7YYZ - chains A and B of the 3 polymer chains in the assembly; structure by X-ray diffraction, 2.20 A resolution.

== Chain A ==
Molecule: Tubulin alpha-1B chain
Source organism: Bos taurus
Reference sequence: P81947 (TBA1B_BOVIN); numbering as in UniProt (aligned over 1-451)
Chain sequence (451 residues; numbered 1 to 451; the number before each row is that of its first residue):
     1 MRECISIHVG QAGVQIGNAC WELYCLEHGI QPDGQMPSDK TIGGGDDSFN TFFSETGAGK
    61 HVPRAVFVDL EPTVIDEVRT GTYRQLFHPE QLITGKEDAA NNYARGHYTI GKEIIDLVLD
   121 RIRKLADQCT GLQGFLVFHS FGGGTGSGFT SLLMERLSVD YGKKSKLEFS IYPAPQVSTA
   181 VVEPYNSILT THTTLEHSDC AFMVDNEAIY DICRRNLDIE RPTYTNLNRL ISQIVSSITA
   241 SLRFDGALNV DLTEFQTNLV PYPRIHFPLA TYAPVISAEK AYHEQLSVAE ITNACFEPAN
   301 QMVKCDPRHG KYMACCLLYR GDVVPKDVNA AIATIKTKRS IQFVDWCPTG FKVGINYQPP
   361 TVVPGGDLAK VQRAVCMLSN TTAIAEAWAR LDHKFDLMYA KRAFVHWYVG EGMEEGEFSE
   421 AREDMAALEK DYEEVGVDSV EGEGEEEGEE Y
Disordered / not traced: 438-451
Metal / ion sites: Ca2+: D39, T41, G44, E55
Small-molecule neighbours:
  - GTP (guanosine-5'-triphosphate): G10, Q11, A12, Q15, I16, D69, D98, A99, A100, N101, S140, G142, G143, G144, T145, G146, I171, V177, S178, T179, E183, N206, Y224, L227, N228, I231
  - Azo-Combretastatin A4 (trans) (VYT): T179, A180, V181

== Chain B ==
Molecule: Tubulin beta-2B chain
Source organism: Bos taurus
Reference sequence: Q6B856 (TBB2B_BOVIN); numbering as in UniProt (aligned over 1-445)
Chain sequence (445 residues; numbered 1 to 445; the number before each row is that of its first residue):
     1 MREIVHIQAG QCGNQIGAKF WEVISDEHGI DPTGSYHGDS DLQLERINVY YNEATGNKYV
    61 PRAILVDLEP GTMDSVRSGP FGQIFRPDNF VFGQSGAGNN WAKGHYTEGA ELVDSVLDVV
   121 RKESESCDCL QGFQLTHSLG GGTGSGMGTL LISKIREEYP DRIMNTFSVM PSPKVSDTVV
   181 EPYNATLSVH QLVENTDETY CIDNEALYDI CFRTLKLTTP TYGDLNHLVS ATMSGVTTCL
   241 RFPGQLNADL RKLAVNMVPF PRLHFFMPGF APLTSRGSQQ YRALTVPELT QQMFDSKNMM
   301 AACDPRHGRY LTVAAIFRGR MSMKEVDEQM LNVQNKNSSY FVEWIPNNVK TAVCDIPPRG
   361 LKMSATFIGN STAIQELFKR ISEQFTAMFR RKAFLHWYTG EGMDEMEFTE AESNMNDLVS
   421 EYQQYQDATA DEQGEFEEEE GEDEA
Disordered / not traced: 279-283, 432-445
Swiss-Prot annotation at these positions:
  - motif: M1 to I4 (MREI motif)
  - binding site (GTP): Q11, E69, S138, G142, T143, G144, N204, N226
  - binding site (Mg(2+)): E69
  - modified residue: S40 (Phosphoserine), T55 (Phosphothreonine), K58 (N6-acetyllysine), S172 (Phosphoserine), T285 (Phosphothreonine), T290 (Phosphothreonine), R318 (Omega-N-methylarginine), E438 (5-glutamyl polyglutamate)
  - cross-link (Glycyl lysine isopeptide (Lys-Gly)): K58 (interchain with G-Cter in ubiquitin), K324 (interchain with G-Cter in ubiquitin)
Small-molecule neighbours:
  - GDP (guanosine-5'-diphosphate): G10, Q11, C12, Q15, I16, D67, A97, N99, S138, G140, G141, G142, T143, G144, V169, P171, V175, S176, E181, N204, L207, Y222, L225, N226
  - Azo-Combretastatin A4 (trans) (VYT): V236, C239, L240, L246, N247, A248, D249, L250, K252, L253, N256, M257, T312, V313, A314, I316, N347, N348, V349, K350, I368

== How chain A and chain B interact ==
Contacting residue pairs - 45 pairs, chain A then chain B:
  E97(A) - M1(B)
  E97(A) - R162(B)  salt bridge
  D98(A) - D249(B)
  D98(A) - K252(B)  salt bridge
  A100(A) - R251(B)
  A100(A) - K252(B)
  N101(A) - K252(B)
  N101(A) - N256(B)
  R105(A) - R251(B)
  P175(A) - N347(B)
  S178(A) - N347(B)  hydrogen bond
  S178(A) - K350(B)  hydrogen bond (backbone-side chain)
  T179(A) - K350(B)  hydrogen bond (backbone-side chain)
  A180(A) - N256(B)
  V181(A) - N256(B)  hydrogen bond (backbone-side chain)
  V181(A) - I345(B)  hydrophobic
  V181(A) - P346(B)
  V181(A) - N347(B)
  R221(A) - M323(B)
  K394(A) - N347(B)
  L397(A) - E343(B)
  L397(A) - W344(B)
  L397(A) - P346(B)  hydrophobic
  L397(A) - A430(B)  hydrophobic
  M398(A) - W344(B)
  M398(A) - P346(B)
  K401(A) - F260(B)
  K401(A) - W344(B)
  K401(A) - T429(B)  hydrogen bond (side chain-backbone)
  K401(A) - A430(B)
  R402(A) - F260(B)
  A403(A) - P259(B)
  A403(A) - F260(B)  hydrophobic
  F404(A) - V255(B)
  F404(A) - V258(B)
  F404(A) - P259(B)  hydrogen bond (backbone-backbone)
  F404(A) - I345(B)  hydrophobic
  H406(A) - V258(B)
  H406(A) - P259(B)
  H406(A) - F260(B)
  H406(A) - P261(B)
  W407(A) - A254(B)
  W407(A) - V255(B)
  W407(A) - V258(B)  hydrogen bond (side chain-backbone)
  E411(A) - R251(B)  salt bridge
Interface residues without a listed pair, chain A (24 interface residues in all): E71, K96, V182
Interface residues without a listed pair, chain B (27 interface residues in all): D128, C129, N247, T312, K324, A428

== Summary ==
The interface between chain A and chain B involves 24 residues on one side and 27 on the other; the contacts
include 7 hydrogen bonds and 3 salt bridges. Polar contacts include E97(A)-R162(B), D98(A)-K252(B) and
E411(A)-R251(B).
Here chain A is Tubulin alpha-1B chain and chain B is Tubulin beta-2B chain, both from Bos taurus. Entry 7YYZ
(Molecular snapshots of drug release from tubulin: 10 microseconds after photoactivation) was determined by
X-ray diffraction together with 7YYY, 7YZ0, 7YZ1, 7YZ2, 7YZ3, 7YZ5 and 7YZ6 from the same study.
